PDB entry 8V41 | electron microscopy, 5.60 A resolution (low resolution: residue-level contacts below are approximate; hydrogen-bond / salt-bridge calls are withheld) | chains P and C of the 42 polymer chains in the assembly

[Chain P (and C)]
Name: Sheath (CD1363)
Organism: Clostridioides difficile
Notes: chain C of this document is another copy of the same molecule, construct and numbering; everything in this record applies to it too
UniProt: A0A9Q7ZU73 (A0A9Q7ZU73_CLODI); residues 1-354 here = UniProt positions 1-354
Amino-acid sequence (354 residues; row label = number of the first residue in the row):
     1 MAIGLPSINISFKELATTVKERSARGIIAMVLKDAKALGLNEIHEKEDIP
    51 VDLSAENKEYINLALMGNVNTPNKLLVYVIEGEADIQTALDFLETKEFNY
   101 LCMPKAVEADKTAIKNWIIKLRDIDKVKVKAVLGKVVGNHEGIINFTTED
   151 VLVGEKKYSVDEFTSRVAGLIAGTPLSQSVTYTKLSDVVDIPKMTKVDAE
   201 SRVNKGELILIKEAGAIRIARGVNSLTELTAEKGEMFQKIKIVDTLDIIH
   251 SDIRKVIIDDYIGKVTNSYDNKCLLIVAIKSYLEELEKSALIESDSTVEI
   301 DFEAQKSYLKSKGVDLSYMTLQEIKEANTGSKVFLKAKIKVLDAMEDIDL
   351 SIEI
Unresolved in the structure: 1-3 (chain C: 1-5, 354)

[Chain P / chain C interface]
Residue-residue contacts (53):
  S177(P) - K264(C)
  S177(P) - T266(C)
  Q178(P) - G263(C)
  Q178(P) - K264(C)
  S179(P) - G263(C)
  T181(P) - K264(C)
  Y182(P) - I262(C)
  Y182(P) - K264(C)
  T183(P) - K264(C)
  R218(P) - I258(C)
  K340(P) - N328(C)
  V341(P) - N328(C)
  L342(P) - T266(C)
  L342(P) - N267(C)
  L342(P) - S268(C)
  D343(P) - T266(C)
  D343(P) - N267(C)
  A344(P) - V265(C)
  A344(P) - T266(C)
  A344(P) - N267(C)
  A344(P) - S331(C)
  M345(P) - Y261(C)
  M345(P) - I262(C)
  M345(P) - G263(C)
  M345(P) - V265(C)
  M345(P) - T266(C)
  M345(P) - N267(C)
  M345(P) - S268(C)
  M345(P) - N271(C)
  M345(P) - K272(C)
  M345(P) - V333(C)
  E346(P) - S331(C)
  D347(P) - S331(C)
  D347(P) - K332(C)
  D347(P) - V333(C)
  I348(P) - I257(C)
  I348(P) - V333(C)
  I348(P) - L335(C)
  D349(P) - K332(C)
  D349(P) - V333(C)
  D349(P) - F334(C)
  D349(P) - L335(C)
  L350(P) - L335(C)
  L350(P) - A337(C)
  S351(P) - L335(C)
  S351(P) - K336(C)
  S351(P) - A337(C)
  I352(P) - A337(C)
  I352(P) - I339(C)
  E353(P) - A337(C)
  E353(P) - K338(C)
  E353(P) - I339(C)
  I354(P) - I339(C)
Interface residues without a listed pair, chain P (23 interface residues in all): E213
Interface residues without a listed pair, chain C (27 interface residues in all): R254, L275, I279, D301, G330

[Summary]
23 residues of chain P face 27 of chain C across their interface.
Both chains are Sheath (CD1363) (Clostridioides difficile). Entry 8V41 (CryoEM Structure of Diffocin -
postcontracted - Baseplate - transitional state) was determined by electron microscopy together with 8V3T,
8V3W, 8V3X, 8V3Z, 8V40 and 8V43 from the same study.
